8PS5 - chains A and F of the 6 polymer chains in the assembly; structure by electron microscopy, 2.84 A resolution.

[Chain A]
Name: Shedu effector protein
Organism: Escherichia coli KTE10
Sequence (411 residues; each row starts with the number of its first residue; numbers below 1 keep their minus sign (Ser-2 is residue -2)):
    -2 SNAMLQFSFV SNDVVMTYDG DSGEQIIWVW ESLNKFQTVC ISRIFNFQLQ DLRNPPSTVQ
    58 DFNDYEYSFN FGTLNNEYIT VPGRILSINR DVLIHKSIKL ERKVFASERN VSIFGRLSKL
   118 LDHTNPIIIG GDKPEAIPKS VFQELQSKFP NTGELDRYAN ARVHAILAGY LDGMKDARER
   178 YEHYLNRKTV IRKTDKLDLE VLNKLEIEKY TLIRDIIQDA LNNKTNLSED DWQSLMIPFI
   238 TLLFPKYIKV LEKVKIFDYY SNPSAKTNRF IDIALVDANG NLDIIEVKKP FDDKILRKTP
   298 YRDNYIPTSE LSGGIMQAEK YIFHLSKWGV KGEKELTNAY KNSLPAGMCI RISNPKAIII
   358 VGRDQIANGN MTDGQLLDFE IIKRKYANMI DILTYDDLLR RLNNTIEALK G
Unresolved in the structure: -2 to 0
What the authors report for this chain:
  - binding site for 40 nt DNA substrate (chain F): Trp25, Arg154, Tyr181, Lys263
  - binding site for 40 nt DNA substrate: Arg106, Lys116, Tyr256
  - mutagenesis - E226A, D269A, E283A, K285A: abolished catalytic activity on dsDNA

[Chain F]
Molecule: 40 nt DNA substrate
Sequence (40 nucleotides; each row starts with the number of its first residue):
     1 CTAGTGCATC TGAATCGTCA TGACGATTCA GATGCACTAG

[Interface between chain A and chain F]
Residue-residue contacts (7):
  Asn148(A) with DT33(F), phosphate contact
  Arg154(A) with DA32(F), salt bridge to the phosphate
  Arg177(A) with DA32(F), salt bridge to the phosphate
  Tyr181(A) with DA32(F), sugar contact; DT33(F), hydrogen bond to the phosphate
  Arg184(A) with DA32(F), salt bridge to the phosphate
  Lys185(A) with DT33(F), salt bridge to the phosphate
Other interface residues (no listed pair), chain A (8 interface residues in all): Lys100, His180
Other interface residues (no listed pair), chain F (4 interface residues in all): DG31, DG34

[Overview]
Chain A and chain F form an interface of 8 and 4 residues respectively, with 1 hydrogen bond and 4 salt
bridges. Polar pairs include Tyr181(A)-DT33(F), Arg154(A)-DA32(F) and Arg177(A)-DA32(F). From the paper: a
binding site for 40 nt DNA substrate (chain F) at Trp25(A), Arg154(A) and Tyr181(A) among others; E226A, D269A
and E283A of chain A, among others, abolish catalytic activity on dsDNA.
Here chain A is Shedu effector protein (Escherichia coli KTE10) and chain F is 40 nt DNA substrate. Entry 8PS5
(Escherichia coli SduA complex bound to DNA) was determined by electron microscopy, deposited together with
8PS4 and 8PS6.
